Entry 8I9P (electron microscopy, 3.00 A resolution); this record covers chains C1 and LY of the 33 polymer chains in the assembly.

Chain C1:
Molecule: 3341-nt RNA strand
Organism: Chaetomium thermophilum
Sequence (3341 nucleotides; each row starts with the number of its first residue):
     1 GGUUGACCUCGGAUCAGGUAGGAGGACCCGCUGAACUUAAGCAUAUCAAU
    51 AAGCGGAGGAAAAGAAACCAACAGGGAUUGCCCUAGUAACGGCGAGUGAA
   101 GCGGCAACAGCUCAAAUUUGAAAGCUGGCUUCGGCCCGCGUUGUAAUUUG
   151 GAGAGGAUGCUUUGGGCGAGGCUCCUUCUGAGUUCCCUGGAACGGGACGC
   201 CACAGAGGGUGAGAGCCCCGUAUAGUUGGAAGCCAAGCCUGUGUAAAGCU
   251 CCUUCGACGAGUCGAGUAGUUUGGGAAUGCUGCUCAAAAUGGGAGGUAAA
   301 UUUCUUCUAAAGCUAAAUACCGGCCAGAGACCGAUAGCGCACAAGUAGAG
   351 UGAUCGAAAGAUGAAAAGCACUUUGAAAAGAGGGUUAAAUAGCACGUGAA
   401 AUUGUUGAAAGGGAAGCGCUUGUGACCAGACUUGCGCCCGGCGGAUCAUC
   451 CGGUGUUCUCACCGGUGCACUCCGCCGGGCUCAGGCCAGCAUCGGUUCUG
   501 GCGGGGGGAUAAAGGCCCAGGGAAUGUGGCUCCUCCGGGAGUGUUAUAGC
   551 CCUGGGUGUAAUACCCUCGCCGGGACCGAGGACCGCGCUCUGCAAGGAUG
   601 CUGGCGUAAUGGUCACCAGCGACCCGUCUUGAAACACGGACCAAGGAGUC
   651 AAGGUUUUGCGCGAGUGUUUGGGUGUAAAACCCGCACGCGUAAUGAAAGU
   701 GAACGUAGGUGAGAGCUUCGGCGCAUCAUCGACCGAUCCUGAUGUAUUCG
   751 GAUGGAUUUGAGUAGGAGCGUUAAGCCUUGGACCCGAAAGAUGGUGAACU
   801 AUGCUUGGAUAGGGUGAAGCCAGAGGAAACUCUGGUGGAGGCUCGCAGCG
   851 GUUCUGACGUGCAAAUCGAUCGUCAAAUCUGAGCAUGGGGGCGAAAGACU
   901 AAUCGAACCAUCUAGUAGCUGGUUACCGCCGAAGUUUCCCUCAGGAUAGC
   951 AGUGUCGACCUUCAGUUUUAUGAGGUAAAGCGAAUGAUUAGGGACUCGGG
  1001 GGCGAUUUUUAGCCUUCAUCCAUUCUCAAACUUUAAAUAUGUAAGAAGCC
  1051 CUUGUUACUUAACUGAACGUGGGCAUUCGAAUGUAUCGACACUAGUGGGC
  1101 CAUUUUUGGUAAGCAGAACUGGCGAUGCGGGAUGAACCGAACGCGGGGUU
  1151 AAGGUGCCGGAGUGGACGCUCAUCAGACACCACAAAAGGCGUUAGUACAU
  1201 CUUGACAGCAGGACGGUGGCCAUGGAAGUCGGAAUCCGCUAAGGACUGUG
  1251 UAACAACUCACCUGCCGAAUGUACUAGCCCUGAAAAUGGAUGGCGCUCAA
  1301 GCGUCCCACCCAUACCCCGCCCUCAGGGUAGAAACGAUGCCCUGAGGAGU
  1351 AGGCGGCCGUGGAGGUCAGUGACGAAGCCUAGGGCGUGAGCCCGGGUCGA
  1401 ACGGCCUCUAGUGCAGAUCUUGGUGGUAGUAGCAAAUACUUCAAUGAGAA
  1451 CUUGAAGGACCGAAGUGGGGAAAGGUUCCAUGUGAACAGCGGUUGGACAU
  1501 GGGUUAGUCGAUCCUAAGCCAUAGGGAAGUUCCGUUUCAAAGGGGCACUC
  1551 GUGCCCCGUGUGGCGAAAGGGAAGCCGGUUAAUAUUCCGGCACCUGGAUG
  1601 UGGGUUUUGCGCGGCAACGCAACUGAACGCGGAGACGACGGCGGGGGCCC
  1651 CGGGCAGAGUUCUCUUUUCUUCUUAACGGUCUAUCACCCUGGAAACAGUU
  1701 UGUCUGGAGAUAGGGUUUAAUGGCCGGAAGAGCCCGACACUUCUGUCGGG
  1751 UCCGGUGCGCUCUCGACGUCCCUUGAAAAUCCGCGGGAGGGAAUAAUUCU
  1801 CACGCCAGGUCGUACUCAUAACCGCAGCAGGUCCCCAAGGUGAACAGCCU
  1851 CUGGUUGAUAGAACAAUGUAGAUAAGGGAAGUCGGCAAAAUAGAUCCGUA
  1901 ACUUCGGGAAAAGGAUUGGCUCUAAGGGUUGGGCACGUUGGGCUUUGGGC
  1951 GGACGCCCUGGGAGCAGAGGGCCUCUAGCCGGGCAACCGGCCGGCGGCCC
  2001 UCAGCACCCGGGGUUGAAGCCCUUAGCAGGCUUCGGCCGUCCGGCGUGCG
  2051 GUUAACAACCAACUUAGAACUGGUACGGACAGGGGGAAUCUGACUGUCUA
  2101 AUUAAAACAUAGCAUUGCGAUGGCCAGAAAGUGGUGUUGACGCAAUGUGA
  2151 UUUCUGCCCAGUGCUCUGAAUGUCAAAGUGAAGAAAUUCAACCAAGCGCG
  2201 GGUAAACGGCGGGAGUAACUAUGACUCUCUUAAGGUAGCCAAAUGCCUCG
  2251 UCAUCUAAUUAGUGACGCGCAUGAAUGGAUUAACGAGAUUCCCACUGUCC
  2301 CUAUCUACUAUCUAGCGAAACCACAGCCAAGGGAACGGGCUUGGCAAAAU
  2351 CAGCGGGGAAAGAAGACCCUGUUGAGCUUGACUCUAGUUUGACAUUGUGA
  2401 AAAGACAUAGGAGGUGUAGAAUAGGUGGGAGCUUCGGCGCCAGUGAAAUA
  2451 CCACUACUCCUAUUGUUUUUUUACUUAUUCAAUGAAGCGGGGCUGGACUU
  2501 GCGUCCAACUUCUGGAGUUAAGGUCCUUCGCGGGCCGACCCGGGUUGAAG
  2551 ACAUUGUCAGGUGGGGAGUUUGGCUGGGGCGGCACAUCUGUUAAACCAUA
  2601 ACGCAGGUGUCCUAAGGGGGGCUCAUGGAGAACAGAAAUCUCCAGUAGAA
  2651 CAAAAGGGUAAAAGUCCCCUUGAUUUUGAUUUUCAGUGUGAAUACAAACC
  2701 AUGAAAGUGUGGCCUAUCGAUCCUUUAGUCCCUCGAAAUUUGAGGCUAGA
  2751 GGUGCCAGAAAAGUUACCACAGGGAUAACUGGCUUGUGGCGGCCAAGCGU
  2801 UCAUAGCGACGUCGCUUUUUGAUCCUUCGAUGUCGGCUCUUCCUAUCAUA
  2851 CCGAAGCAGAAUUCGGUAAGCGUUGGAUUGUUCACCCACUAAUAGGGAAC
  2901 GUGAGCUGGGUUUAGACCGUCGUGAGACAGGUUAGUUUUACCCUACUGAU
  2951 GAACUCGUCGCAAUGGUAAUUCAGCUUAGUACGAGAGGAACCGCUGAUUC
  3001 AGAUAAUUGGUUUUUGCGGUUGUCCGACCGGGCAGUGCCGCGAAGCUACC
  3051 AUCUGCUGGAUAAUGGCUGAACGCCUCUAAGUCAGAAUCCAUGCCAGAAC
  3101 GCGACGAUACUACCCGCACGUUGUAGACGUAUAAGAAUAGGCUCCGGCCU
  3151 CGUAUCCUAGCAGGCGAUUCCUCCGCCGGCCUCGAAGUGGCCGUCGGUAA
  3201 UUCGCGUAUUGCAAUUUAGACACGCGCGGGAUCAAAUCCUUUGCAGACGA
  3251 CUUAGAUGUGCGAAAGGGUCCUGUAAGCAGUAGAGUAGCCUUGUUGUUAC
  3301 GAUCUGCUGAGGGUAAGCCCUCCUUCGCCUAGAUUUCCCAG
Unresolved in the structure: 1-2, 694-706, 800-905, 987-1028, 1179-1290, 1438-2309, 2327-3111, 3121-3123, 3215-3217, 3239-3330, 3338-3341

Chain LY:
Name: 60S ribosomal protein L26-like protein
Organism: Chaetomium thermophilum
UniProtKB: G0RYN9 (G0RYN9_CHATD); residue numbers follow UniProt; this construct covers 1-138
Chain sequence (138 residues; numbered 1 to 138; the number before each row is that of its first residue):
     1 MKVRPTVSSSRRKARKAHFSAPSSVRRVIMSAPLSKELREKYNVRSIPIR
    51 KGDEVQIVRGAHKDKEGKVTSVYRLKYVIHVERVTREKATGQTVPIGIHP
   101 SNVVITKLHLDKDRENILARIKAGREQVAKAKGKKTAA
Unresolved in the structure: 135-138

Chain C1 / chain LY interface:
Pairs across the interface (86):
  U177(C1) with Arg-120(LY), hydrogen bond to the sugar
  C178(C1) with Arg-120(LY), sugar contact; Ile-121(LY), phosphate contact; Gly-124(LY), sugar contact
  U179(C1) with Ile-121(LY), phosphate contact; Gly-124(LY), sugar contact; Arg-125(LY), phosphate contact; Val-128(LY), sugar contact
  A181(C1) with Arg-45(LY), salt bridge to the phosphate; Arg-125(LY), salt bridge to the phosphate
  G182(C1) with Arg-45(LY), salt bridge to the phosphate
  U183(C1) with Lys-36(LY), salt bridge to the phosphate; Arg-39(LY), salt bridge to the phosphate; Val-58(LY), base contact; Arg-59(LY), hydrogen bond to the sugar; Ser-101(LY), base contact
  A191(C1) with Gly-60(LY), phosphate contact
  A192(C1) with Arg-59(LY), sugar contact; Gly-60(LY), phosphate contact
  C193(C1) with Arg-59(LY), salt bridge to the phosphate
  G205(C1) with Met-1(LY), hydrogen bond to the phosphate
  A206(C1) with Met-1(LY), hydrogen bond to the phosphate; Lys-2(LY), sugar contact; Val-7(LY), base contact; Ser-8(LY), base contact; Ser-9(LY), sugar contact
  G207(C1) with Ser-9(LY), sugar contact; Ser-10(LY), hydrogen bond to the sugar; Ala-14(LY), sugar contact
  G208(C1) with Arg-11(LY), salt bridge to the phosphate; Ala-14(LY), sugar contact; Arg-15(LY), phosphate contact; His-18(LY), sugar contact
  G209(C1) with Arg-11(LY), salt bridge to the phosphate; Arg-15(LY), salt bridge to the phosphate; His-18(LY), hydrogen bond to the sugar; His-99(LY), sugar contact; Ser-101(LY), hydrogen bond to the base
  U210(C1) with His-99(LY), sugar contact; Asn-102(LY), hydrogen bond to the sugar
  G211(C1) with Gly-60(LY), base contact; Ala-61(LY), hydrogen bond to the base; Asn-102(LY), hydrogen bond to the phosphate
  C217(C1) with Pro-33(LY), sugar contact; Arg-45(LY), salt bridge to the phosphate; Ser-101(LY), hydrogen bond to the sugar
  C218(C1) with Ile-29(LY), hydrogen bond to the sugar; Ser-31(LY), phosphate contact; Pro-33(LY), phosphate contact; Arg-39(LY), salt bridge to the phosphate; Ser-46(LY), phosphate contact
  C219(C1) with Val-28(LY), sugar contact; Ile-29(LY), sugar contact; Ser-31(LY), sugar contact; Ser-46(LY), hydrogen bond to the phosphate
  G220(C1) with Val-28(LY), phosphate contact
  U221(C1) with Lys-2(LY), phosphate contact; Arg-4(LY), salt bridge to the phosphate; Val-7(LY), sugar contact
  A222(C1) with Met-1(LY), sugar contact; Lys-2(LY), phosphate contact; Val-3(LY), hydrogen bond to the phosphate; Arg-4(LY), salt bridge to the phosphate
  U223(C1) with Val-3(LY), phosphate contact
  G225(C1) with Gln-127(LY), sugar contact
  A326(C1) with Thr-6(LY), phosphate contact
  G327(C1) with Lys-2(LY), phosphate contact; Pro-5(LY), sugar contact; Thr-6(LY), phosphate contact; Val-7(LY), phosphate contact; Ser-8(LY), phosphate contact; Lys-13(LY), salt bridge to the phosphate
  A328(C1) with Lys-2(LY), salt bridge to the phosphate; Val-7(LY), phosphate contact; Ser-8(LY), hydrogen bond to the phosphate; Ser-9(LY), hydrogen bond to the phosphate
  A365(C1) with Arg-86(LY), base contact
  A367(C1) with Arg-86(LY), hydrogen bond to the sugar; Glu-87(LY), sugar contact; Lys-88(LY), salt bridge to the phosphate
  G368(C1) with Lys-88(LY), salt bridge to the phosphate; Ala-89(LY), hydrogen bond to the phosphate
  A370(C1) with Ala-89(LY), sugar contact; Thr-90(LY), sugar contact
  U385(C1) with Arg-86(LY), phosphate contact
  U386(C1) with Arg-86(LY), salt bridge to the phosphate
Other interface residues (no listed pair), chain C1 (39 interface residues in all): G180, G190, A204, C216, A366, C369
Other interface residues (no listed pair), chain LY (46 interface residues in all): Phe-19, Ala-32, His-62, Lys-63, Val-94

Overview:
39 residues of chain C1 and 46 residues of chain LY are in contact; the contacts include 18 hydrogen bonds and
18 salt bridges. Polar pairs include G209(C1)/Ser-101(LY), G211(C1)/Ala-61(LY) and U177(C1)/Arg-120(LY).
Here chain C1 is a 3341-nt RNA strand and chain LY is 60S ribosomal protein L26-like protein, both from
Chaetomium thermophilum. Entry 8I9P (Cryo-EM structure of a Chaetomium thermophilum pre-60S ribosomal subunit
- State Mak16) was determined by electron microscopy (same publication as 8I9T, 8I9V, 8I9W, 8I9X, 8I9Y, 8I9Z
and 8IA0).
